3J9T - chains M and N of the 28 polymer chains in the assembly; structure by electron microscopy, 6.90 A resolution (low resolution: residue-level contacts below are approximate; hydrogen-bond / salt-bridge calls are withheld).

[Chain M]
Protein: V-type proton ATPase subunit D
Source organism: Saccharomyces cerevisiae
UniProtKB: P32610 (VATD_YEAST); residues 1-256 here = UniProt positions 1-256
Amino-acid sequence (256 residues; each row starts with the number of its first residue):
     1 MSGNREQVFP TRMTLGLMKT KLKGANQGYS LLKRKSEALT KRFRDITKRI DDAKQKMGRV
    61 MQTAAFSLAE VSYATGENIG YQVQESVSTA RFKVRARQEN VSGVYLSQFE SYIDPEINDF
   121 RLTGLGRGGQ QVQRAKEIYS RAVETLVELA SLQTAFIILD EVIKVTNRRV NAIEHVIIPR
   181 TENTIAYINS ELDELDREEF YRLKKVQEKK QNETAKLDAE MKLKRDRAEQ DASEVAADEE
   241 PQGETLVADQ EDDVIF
Unresolved in the structure: 1-7, 218-256

[Chain N]
Protein: V-type proton ATPase subunit F
Source organism: Saccharomyces cerevisiae
UniProtKB: P39111 (VATF_YEAST); numbering as in UniProt (aligned over 1-118)
Amino-acid sequence (118 residues; each row starts with the number of its first residue):
     1 MAEKRTLIAV IADEDTTTGL LLAGIGQITP ETQEKNFFVY QEGKTTKEEI TDKFNHFTEE
    61 RDDIAILLIN QHIAENIRAR VDSFTNAFPA ILEIPSKDHP YDPEKDSVLK RVRKLFGE
Unresolved in the structure: 1, 117-118

[Interface between chain M and chain N]
Contacting residue pairs - 91 pairs, chain M then chain N:
  Phe43(M) - Val112(N)
  Phe43(M) - Phe116(N)
  Arg44(M) - Phe116(N)
  Thr47(M) - Phe116(N)
  Asp51(M) - Tyr101(N)
  Asp51(M) - Leu109(N)
  Lys54(M) - Pro95(N)
  Lys54(M) - Tyr101(N)
  Lys54(M) - Asp106(N)
  Lys54(M) - Leu109(N)
  Gln55(M) - Tyr101(N)
  Met57(M) - Leu92(N)
  Gly58(M) - Pro95(N)
  Met61(M) - Thr16(N)
  Met61(M) - Asn70(N)
  Met61(M) - Ile94(N)
  Met61(M) - Pro95(N)
  Gln62(M) - Pro95(N)
  Gln62(M) - Ser96(N)
  Gln62(M) - His99(N)
  Ala65(M) - Thr16(N)
  Leu68(M) - Asp15(N)
  Leu68(M) - Thr18(N)
  Ala69(M) - Asp15(N)
  Tyr73(M) - Asp15(N)
  Asn78(M) - Glu14(N)
  Ile79(M) - Thr18(N)
  Gly80(M) - Thr18(N)
  Val83(M) - Thr18(N)
  Val83(M) - Leu21(N)
  Gln84(M) - Ile28(N)
  Gln84(M) - Lys35(N)
  Val87(M) - Leu21(N)
  Val87(M) - Gly26(N)
  Val87(M) - Ile28(N)
  Val87(M) - Phe37(N)
  Ser88(M) - Gln27(N)
  Thr89(M) - Gly26(N)
  Thr89(M) - Gln27(N)
  Ala90(M) - Gly24(N)
  Ala90(M) - Ile25(N)
  Ala90(M) - Gly26(N)
  Arg91(M) - Ala23(N)
  Arg91(M) - Gly24(N)
  Phe92(M) - Ala23(N)
  Phe92(M) - Gly24(N)
  Phe92(M) - Ile25(N)
  Lys93(M) - Thr6(N)
  Val94(M) - Thr6(N)
  Val94(M) - Ala65(N)
  Arg95(M) - Glu3(N)
  Ala96(M) - Ala2(N)
  Ala96(M) - Glu3(N)
  Gln98(M) - Ala2(N)
  Ser107(M) - Phe88(N)
  Tyr112(M) - Thr6(N)
  Phe120(M) - Leu21(N)
  Phe120(M) - Leu22(N)
  Leu122(M) - Leu22(N)
  Val132(M) - Leu22(N)
  Lys136(M) - Leu22(N)
  Tyr139(M) - Thr16(N)
  Tyr139(M) - Gly19(N)
  Tyr139(M) - Leu20(N)
  Tyr139(M) - Ala23(N)
  Ser140(M) - Ala23(N)
  Val143(M) - Leu20(N)
  Val143(M) - Ala23(N)
  Val143(M) - Ile25(N)
  Leu146(M) - Leu20(N)
  Val147(M) - Ile8(N)
  Ala150(M) - Ile66(N)
  Ala150(M) - Leu92(N)
  Gln153(M) - Ile91(N)
  Gln153(M) - Leu92(N)
  Gln153(M) - Val108(N)
  Thr154(M) - Ala87(N)
  Thr154(M) - Ala90(N)
  Phe156(M) - Val112(N)
  Ile157(M) - Thr85(N)
  Ile157(M) - Asn86(N)
  Ile157(M) - Ile91(N)
  Ile157(M) - Val108(N)
  Ile157(M) - Arg111(N)
  Ile158(M) - Ala87(N)
  Asp160(M) - Arg111(N)
  Asp160(M) - Val112(N)
  Glu161(M) - Thr85(N)
  Lys164(M) - Arg111(N)
  Lys164(M) - Lys114(N)
  Lys164(M) - Leu115(N)
Also at the interface, not in a pair above, chain M (53 interface residues in all): Phe66, Ser72, Phe109
Also at the interface, not in a pair above, chain N (48 interface residues in all): Arg5, Leu7, Glu93, Lys97, Asp98

[Overview]
Chain M and chain N form an interface of 53 and 48 residues respectively.
Here chain M is V-type proton ATPase subunit D and chain N is V-type proton ATPase subunit F, both from
Saccharomyces cerevisiae. Entry 3J9T (Yeast V-ATPase state 1) was determined by electron microscopy together
with 3J9U and 3J9V from the same study.
